Entry 6UU6 (X-ray diffraction, 4.20 A resolution (low resolution: residue-level contacts below are approximate; hydrogen-bond / salt-bridge calls are withheld)); this record covers chains FFF and 222 of the 9 polymer chains in the assembly.

Chain FFF:
Protein: RNA polymerase sigma factor RpoS
From: Escherichia coli K-12
Reference sequence: P13445 (RPOS_ECOLI); residues 1-328 here = UniProt positions 1-328
Chain sequence (336 residues; each row starts with the number of its first residue):
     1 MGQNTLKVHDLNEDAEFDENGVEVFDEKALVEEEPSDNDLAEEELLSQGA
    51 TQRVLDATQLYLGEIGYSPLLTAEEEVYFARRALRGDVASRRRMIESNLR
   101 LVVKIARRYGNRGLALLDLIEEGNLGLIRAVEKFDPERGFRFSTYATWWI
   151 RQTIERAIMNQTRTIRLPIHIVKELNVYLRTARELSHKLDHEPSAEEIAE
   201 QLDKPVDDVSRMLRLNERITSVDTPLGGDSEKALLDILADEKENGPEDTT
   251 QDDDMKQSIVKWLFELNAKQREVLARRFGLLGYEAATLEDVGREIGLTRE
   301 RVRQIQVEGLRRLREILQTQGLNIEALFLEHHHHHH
Disordered / not traced: 1-52, 330-336
Differences from the reference sequence: conflict Gly-2 (Ser in P13445), Glu-33 (Gln in P13445); expression tag (329-336)
Swiss-Prot annotation at these positions:
  - DNA-binding region: Leu-288 to Val-307 (H-T-H motif)
  - region: Asp-56 to Ala-89 (Sigma-70 factor domain-1)
  - motif: Asp-118 to Glu-121 (Interaction with polymerase core subunit RpoC)
  - mutagenesis: Lys-173 (K173E: Eliminates RpoS proteolysis. Lack of interaction with RssB), Glu-174 (E174T: 2-fold increase in RpoS half-life. Does not affect interaction with RssB), Val-177 (V177K: 3-fold increase in RpoS half-life), Tyr-178 (Y178L: Does not affect RpoS half-life)

Chain 222:
Molecule: Synthetic DNA 50-mer (promoter template strand)
Sequence (50 nucleotides; numbered 3 to 52; the number before each row is that of its first residue):
     3 TCCGCGTCAGACTCGTAGGATTATAGCATACGTGAGGTGGGATGTCAAGG
Disordered / not traced: 20-21, 40-52

Chain FFF / chain 222 interface:
Residue-residue contacts (33; chain FFF residue first):
  Arg-112(FFF) with DT24(222); DA25(222)
  Gln-152(FFF) with DA27(222); DG28(222)
  Glu-155(FFF) with DT26(222); DA27(222)
  Ile-158(FFF) with DA25(222); DT26(222)
  Met-159(FFF) with DT26(222)
  Thr-162(FFF) with DA25(222)
  Arg-163(FFF) with DA25(222); DT26(222)
  Val-172(FFF) with DT26(222)
  Lys-173(FFF) with DA27(222); DG28(222)
  Asn-176(FFF) with DT26(222); DA27(222)
  Arg-180(FFF) with DT26(222); DA27(222); DG28(222)
  Arg-183(FFF) with DT26(222)
  Asn-216(FFF) with DT24(222)
  Arg-218(FFF) with DT23(222); DT24(222)
  Leu-226(FFF) with DG17(222); DT18(222); DA19(222)
  Gly-227(FFF) with DG17(222)
  Gly-228(FFF) with DG17(222)
  Glu-231(FFF) with DT15(222); DC16(222)
  Lys-232(FFF) with DT15(222)
  Leu-234(FFF) with DA19(222)
Interface residues without a listed pair, chain FFF (24 interface residues in all): Gly-113, Trp-148, Val-177, Ile-219
Interface residues without a listed pair, chain 222 (12 interface residues in all): DA22

In short:
24 residues of chain FFF and 12 residues of chain 222 are in contact. UniProt lists 4 mutagenesis sites on
chain FFF.
Here chain FFF is RNA polymerase sigma factor RpoS (Escherichia coli K-12) and chain 222 is Synthetic DNA
50-mer (promoter template strand). Entry 6UU6 (E. coli sigma-S transcription initiation complex with a 4-nt
RNA and a UTP ("Old" crystal soaked ...) was determined by X-ray diffraction (same publication as 6UTV, 6UTW,
6UTX, 6UTY, 6UTZ, 6UU0 and 11 further entries).
